1IHU - chain A; structure by X-ray diffraction, 2.15 A resolution.

Chain A:
Protein: Arsenical pump-driving atpase
From: Escherichia coli
Notes: EC 3.6.3.16
UniProt: P08690 (ARSA1_ECOLI); numbering as in UniProt (aligned over 1-583)
Chain sequence (589 residues; each row starts with the number of its first residue):
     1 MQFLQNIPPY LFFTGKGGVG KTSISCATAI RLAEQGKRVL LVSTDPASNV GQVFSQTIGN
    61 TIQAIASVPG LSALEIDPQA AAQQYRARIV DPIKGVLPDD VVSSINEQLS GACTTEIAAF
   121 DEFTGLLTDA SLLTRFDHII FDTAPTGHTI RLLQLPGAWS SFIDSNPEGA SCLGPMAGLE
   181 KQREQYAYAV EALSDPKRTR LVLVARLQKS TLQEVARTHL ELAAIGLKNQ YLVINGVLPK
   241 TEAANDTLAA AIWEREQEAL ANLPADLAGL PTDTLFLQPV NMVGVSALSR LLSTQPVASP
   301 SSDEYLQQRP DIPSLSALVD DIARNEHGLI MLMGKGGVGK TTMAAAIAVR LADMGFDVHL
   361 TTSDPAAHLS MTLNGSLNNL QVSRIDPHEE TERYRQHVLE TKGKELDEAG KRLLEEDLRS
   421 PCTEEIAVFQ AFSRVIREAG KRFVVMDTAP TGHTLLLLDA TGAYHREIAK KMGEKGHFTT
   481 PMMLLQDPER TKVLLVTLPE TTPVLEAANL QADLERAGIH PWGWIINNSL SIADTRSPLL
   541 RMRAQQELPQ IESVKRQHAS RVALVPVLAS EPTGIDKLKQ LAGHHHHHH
Not modelled in the structure: 164-169, 297-307, 367-377, 462-479, 587-589
Sequence notes: expression tag (584-589)
Curated features (UniProtKB/Swiss-Prot):
  - binding site (ATP): G15 to T22, G334 to T341
Bound ions: Mg2+ site 1: T22, D45 (together with ADP); Cd2+ site 1: C113, C172, C422 (together with chloride ion); Cd2+ site 2: C113, H148, S420 (together with chloride ion); Cd2+ site 3: C172, H453 (together with chloride ion); Cd2+ site 4 near D321 (its only coordinating residue here); Cd2+ site 5: E326, H584; Mg2+ site 2: T341 (together with ADP, aluminium fluoride); Cd2+ site 6: D386, H388; Cd2+ site 7 near H397 (its only coordinating residue here)
Small-molecule neighbours:
  - ADP (adenosine-5'-diphosphate), molecule 1: K16, G17, G18, V19, G20, K21, T22, S23, D45, R206, N235, G236, F276, L277, Q278, N281, M282, L291, T501, T502, R543
  - ADP, molecule 2: Q208, S210, R255, K335, G336, G337, V338, G339, K340, T341, T342, M343, D364, N527, N528, V565, P566, V567, L568, A569, S570, E571, P572, L581
  - aluminium fluoride (AF3): K335, G336, G337, K340, T341
  - trihydroxyarsenite(III) (TAS): G18, R206, L277, E500, R543

Overview:
Chain A binds ADP, aluminium fluoride and trihydroxyarsenite(III). T22 and D45 coordinate Mg2+ site 1. The
Cd2+ site 1 is built by C113, C172 and C422. From UniProt: 16 ATP-binding residues.
Chain A is Arsenical pump-driving atpase (Escherichia coli); the structure, Crystal structure of the
escherichia coli arsenite-translocating atpase in complex with Mg-ADP-ALF3, was determined by X-ray
diffraction, deposited together with 1II0 and 1II9.
